Entry 8E4G (electron microscopy, 3.20 A resolution); this record covers chains O and P of the 10 polymer chains in the assembly.

Chain O:
Name: Tail fiber protein
Organism: Escherichia phage T7
Reference sequence: P03748 (FIBER_BPT7); numbering as in UniProt (aligned over 1-165)
Sequence (165 residues; numbered 1 to 165; the number before each row is that of its first residue):
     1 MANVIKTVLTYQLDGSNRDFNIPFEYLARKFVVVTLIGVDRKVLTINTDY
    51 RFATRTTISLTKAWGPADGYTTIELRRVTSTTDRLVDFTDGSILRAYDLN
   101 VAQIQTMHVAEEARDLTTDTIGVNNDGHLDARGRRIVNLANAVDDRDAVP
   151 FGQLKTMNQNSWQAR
Unresolved in the structure: 1-5

Chain P:
Name: Tail tubular protein gp12
Organism: Escherichia phage T7
Reference sequence: P03747 (TUBE2_BPT7); residues 1-794 here = UniProt positions 1-794
Sequence (794 residues; numbered 1 to 794; the number before each row is that of its first residue):
     1 MALISQSIKNLKGGISQQPDILRYPDQGSRQVNGWSSETEGLQKRPPLVF
    51 LNTLGDNGALGQAPYIHLINRDEHEQYYAVFTGSGIRVFDLSGNEKQVRY
   101 PNGSNYIKTANPRNDLRMVTVADYTFIVNRNVVAQKNTKSVNLPNYNPNQ
   151 DGLINVRGGQYGRELIVHINGKDVAKYKIPDGSQPEHVNNTDAQWLAEEL
   201 AKQMRTNLSDWTVNVGQGFIHVTAPSGQQIDSFTTKDGYADQLINPVTHY
   251 AQSFSKLPPNAPNGYMVKIVGDASKSADQYYVRYDAERKVWTETLGWNTE
   301 DQVLWETMPHALVRAADGNFDFKWLEWSPKSWGDVDTNPWPSFVGSSIND
   351 VFFFRNRLGFLSGENIILSRTAKYFNFYPASIANLSDDDPIDVAVSTNRI
   401 AILKYAVPFSEELLIWSDEAQFVLTASGTLTSKSVELNLTTQFDVQDRAR
   451 PFGIGRNVYFASPRSSFTSIHRYYAVQDVSSVKNAEDITSHVPNYIPNGV
   501 FSICGSGTENFCSVLSHGDPSKIFMYKFLYLNEELRQQSWSHWDFGENVQ
   551 VLACQSISSDMYVILRNEFNTFLARISFTKNAIDLQGEPYRAFMDMKIRY
   601 TIPSGTYNDDTFTTSIHIPTIYGANFGRGKITVLEPDGKITVFEQPTAGW
   651 NSDPWLRLSGNLEGRMVYIGFNINFVYEFSKFLIKQTADDGSTSTEDIGR
   701 LQLRRAWVNYENSGTFDIYVENQSSNWKYTMAGARLGSNTLRAGRLNLGT
   751 GQYRFPVVGNAKFNTVYILSDETTPLNIIGCGWEGNYLRRSSGI
Unresolved in the structure: 1
Differences from the reference sequence: conflict W332 (Cys in P03747)

How chain O and chain P interact:
Residue-residue contacts (28; chain O residue first):
  L27(O) - F612(P)
  A28(O) - F612(P)  hydrophobic
  R29(O) - D609(P)
  R29(O) - D610(P)  salt bridge
  K30(O) - D610(P)
  K30(O) - T611(P)  hydrogen bond (side chain-backbone)
  K30(O) - F612(P)
  I46(O) - D610(P)
  N47(O) - D610(P)  hydrogen bond
  L85(O) - F612(P)  hydrophobic
  L85(O) - S659(P)
  D90(O) - T730(P)
  D90(O) - A732(P)
  G91(O) - I640(P)
  G91(O) - T774(P)
  S92(O) - K639(P)
  S92(O) - I640(P)
  I93(O) - D637(P)
  I93(O) - G638(P)
  I93(O) - K639(P)
  I93(O) - G744(P)
  I93(O) - R745(P)
  L94(O) - A743(P)
  L94(O) - G744(P)
  R95(O) - E635(P)  salt bridge
  R95(O) - D637(P)  salt bridge
  R95(O) - K639(P)
  D98(O) - K639(P)  salt bridge
Also at the interface, not in a pair above, chain O (18 interface residues in all): R84, D87, T89, L99
Also at the interface, not in a pair above, chain P (22 interface residues in all): V642, T715, R742, L746, N747, E772

In short:
18 residues of chain O and 22 residues of chain P are in contact, with 2 hydrogen bonds and 4 salt bridges.
Polar pairs include R29(O)-D610(P), R95(O)-E635(P) and R95(O)-D637(P).
Chain O is Tail fiber protein and chain P is Tail tubular protein gp12, both from Escherichia phage T7; the
structure, Remodeling of the bacteriophage T7 during initial infection, was determined by electron microscopy.
